PDB entry 7DCS | X-ray diffraction, 2.40 A resolution | chains A and G of the 5 polymer chains in the assembly

[Chain A]
Protein: Heat shock factor protein 1
Source organism: Homo sapiens
Reference sequence: Q00613 (HSF1_HUMAN); numbering as in UniProt (aligned over 15-120)
Amino-acid sequence (113 residues; each row starts with the number of its first residue):
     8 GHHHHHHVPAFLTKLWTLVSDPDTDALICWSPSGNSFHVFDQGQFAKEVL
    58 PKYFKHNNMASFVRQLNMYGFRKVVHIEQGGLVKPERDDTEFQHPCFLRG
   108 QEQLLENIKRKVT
Not modelled in the structure: 8-13, 84-94, 120
Construct notes: expression tag (8-14)
Metal / ion sites: Na+: Leu-25, Val-26, Asp-28, Thr-31, Asp-32, Ile-35
Swiss-Prot annotation at these positions:
  - modified residue (N6-acetyllysine): Lys-80, Lys-91, Lys-118
  - cross-link: Lys-91 (Glycyl lysine isopeptide (Lys-Gly) (interchain with G-Cter in SUMO2))
  - mutagenesis: Leu-22 (L22A: Inhibits HSE DNA-binding activity and transcriptional activation), Lys-80 (K80Q: Loss of nuclear stress bodies localization. Loss of DNA-binding and transcriptional activities upon heat shock. No change in homotrimerization upon heat shock ...), Lys-91 (K91R: No effect on sumoylation), Lys-118 (K118Q: Loss of nuclear stress bodies localization. No change in protein abundance; K118R: No change in nuclear stress bodies localization), Thr-120 (T120A: No effect on binding HSE nor on transcriptional activity)
Reported in the primary citation:
  - binding site for the 23-nt DNA strand (chain G): Asn-74, Arg-117, Lys-118
  - conformationally variable residues (side-chain flip): Asp-96

[Chain G]
Molecule: 23-nt DNA strand
Source organism: Homo sapiens
Sequence (23 nucleotides; numbered 0 to 22; the number before each row is that of its first residue; numbering starts at 0):
     0 TGGCGTTCTAGAATATTCGCGGA

[Interface between chain A and chain G]
Contacting residue pairs - 11 pairs, chain A then chain G:
  Lys-62(A) with DT15(G), hydrogen bond to the phosphate; DT16(G), salt bridge to the phosphate
  Arg-71(A) with DA9(G), hydrogen bond to the base; DG10(G), hydrogen bond to the base
  Asn-74(A) with DT8(G), hydrogen bond to the phosphate; DA9(G), phosphate contact
  Arg-79(A) with DT8(G), salt bridge to the phosphate
  Lys-80(A) with DC7(G), salt bridge to the phosphate; DT8(G), hydrogen bond to the phosphate
  Val-82(A) with DC7(G), phosphate contact
  Lys-118(A) with DA9(G), salt bridge to the phosphate
Interface residues without a listed pair, chain A (9 interface residues in all): Val-70, Phe-99

[In short]
Chain A and chain G form an interface of 9 and 6 residues respectively; the contacts include 5 hydrogen bonds
and 4 salt bridges. Among the polar pairs are Arg-71(A)/DA9(G), Arg-71(A)/DG10(G) and Lys-62(A)/DT15(G). From
the paper: a binding site for the 23-nt DNA strand (chain G) at Asn-74(A), Arg-117(A) and Lys-118(A);
conformational variability at Asp-96(A).
Chain A is Heat shock factor protein 1 and chain G is a 23-nt DNA strand, both from Homo sapiens; the
structure, Crystal structure of HSF1 DNA-binding domain in complex with 3-site HSE DNA (23 bp), was determined
by X-ray diffraction together with 7DCJ, 7DCT and 7DCU from the same study.
